PDB entry 1D02 | X-ray diffraction, 1.70 A resolution | chains C and A of the 4 polymer chains in the assembly

# Chain C
Molecule: 10-nt DNA strand
Sequence (10 nucleotides; numbered 1 to 10; the number before each row is that of its first residue):
     1 GCCAATTGGC

# Chain A
Name: Type II restriction enzyme muni
Notes: EC 3.1.21.4
Reference sequence: P43642 (T2MU_MYCSP); numbering as in UniProt (aligned over 1-202)
Chain sequence (202 residues; row label = number of the first residue in the row):
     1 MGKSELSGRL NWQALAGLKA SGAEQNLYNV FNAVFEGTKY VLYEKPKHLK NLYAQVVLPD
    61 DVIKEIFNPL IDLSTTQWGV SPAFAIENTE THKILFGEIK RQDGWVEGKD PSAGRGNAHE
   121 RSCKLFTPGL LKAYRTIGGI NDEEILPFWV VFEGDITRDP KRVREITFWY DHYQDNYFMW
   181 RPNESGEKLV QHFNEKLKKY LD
Not modelled in the structure: 1-5
Construct notes: engineered mutation Ala83 (Asp in P43642)

# How chain C and chain A interact
Pairs across the interface (7):
  DG1(C) with Lys161(A), sugar contact
  DC2(C) with Arg115(A), base contact; Lys161(A), salt bridge to the phosphate
  DC3(C) with Arg115(A), hydrogen bond to the base; Asn117(A), base contact
  DA4(C) with Asn117(A), hydrogen bond to the base
  DA5(C) with Asn117(A), hydrogen bond to the base
Other interface residues (no listed pair), chain A (5 interface residues in all): Ala118, Glu120

# In short
The chain C/chain A interface involves 5 residues from each chain, with 3 hydrogen bonds and 1 salt bridge.
Polar pairs include DC3(C)-Arg115(A), DA4(C)-Asn117(A) and DA5(C)-Asn117(A).
Chain C is a 10-nt DNA strand and chain A is Type II restriction enzyme muni; the structure, Crystal structure
of muni restriction endonuclease in complex with cognate DNA, was determined by X-ray diffraction.
